Entry 9CH3 (X-ray diffraction, 2.30 A resolution); this record covers chains C and D of the 4 polymer chains in the assembly.

Chain C:
Molecule: TP-methylase family protein
From: Shewanella oneidensis
Reference sequence: Q8EGW3 (Q8EGW3_SHEON); residues 1-263 here = UniProt positions 1-263
Sequence (263 residues; each row starts with the number of its first residue):
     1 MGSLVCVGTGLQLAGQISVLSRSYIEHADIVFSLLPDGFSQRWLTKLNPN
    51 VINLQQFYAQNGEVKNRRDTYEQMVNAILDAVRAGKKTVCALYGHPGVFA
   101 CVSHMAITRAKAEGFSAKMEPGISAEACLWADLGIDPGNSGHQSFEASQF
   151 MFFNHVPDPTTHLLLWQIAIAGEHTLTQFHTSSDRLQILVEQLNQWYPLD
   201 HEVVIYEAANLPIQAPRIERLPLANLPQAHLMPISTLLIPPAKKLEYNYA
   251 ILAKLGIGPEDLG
Not modelled in the structure: 1
Ion coordination: Zn2+: Glu126, His142 (shared with 1 residue of chain A)
Small-molecule neighbours: S-adenosylhomocysteine (SAH): Leu11, Tyr93, Gly94, His95, Val98, Phe99, Ala100, Ile123, Ser124, Ala125, Trp166, Gln167, Tyr206, Glu207, Ala208, Asn210, Pro233, Ile234, Ser235, Thr236

Chain D:
Molecule: Extradiol ring-cleavage dioxygenase LigAB LigA subunit domain-containing protein
From: Shewanella oneidensis
Reference sequence: Q8EGW2 (Q8EGW2_SHEON); numbering as in UniProt (aligned over 1-71)
Sequence (78 residues; numbered -6 to 71; the number before each row is that of its first residue; numbers below 1 keep their minus sign (Met-6 is residue -6)):
    -6 MHHHHHHMSGLSDFFTQLGQDAQLMEDYKQNPEAVMRAHGLTDEQINAVM
    44 TGDMEKLKTLSGDSSYQSYDVISHGNGD
Not modelled in the structure: -6 to 3, 53-62, 69-71
Differences from the reference sequence: initiating methionine (-6); expression tag (-5 to 0); engineered mutation Asp63 (Leu in Q8EGW2)

How chain C and chain D interact:
Pairs across the interface - 43 pairs, chain C then chain D:
  Leu13(C) with Phe8(D), hydrophobic; Thr9(D); Gly12(D)
  Ala14(C) with Thr9(D); Gln13(D)
  Gly15(C) with Gly12(D)
  Arg22(C) with Gln13(D)
  Asp37(C) with Lys51(D)
  Phe39(C) with Ser5(D); Phe8(D), hydrophobic; Leu50(D); Lys51(D)
  Arg42(C) with Ser5(D)
  Trp43(C) with Thr9(D)
  Tyr58(C) with Val64(D), hydrogen bond (side chain-backbone)
  Arg67(C) with Val64(D)
  Arg68(C) with His67(D), hydrogen bond
  Tyr71(C) with Val64(D), hydrogen bond (side chain-backbone); Ile65(D), hydrogen bond (side chain-backbone); Ser66(D); His67(D)
  Leu92(C) with Ile65(D), hydrophobic
  Tyr93(C) with Asp63(D), hydrogen bond (side chain-backbone)
  Phe99(C) with Ile65(D); Ser66(D), hydrogen bond (backbone-side chain)
  Ala100(C) with Ile65(D), hydrophobic
  Cys101(C) with Ile65(D), hydrogen bond (side chain-backbone)
  Val102(C) with Ile65(D), hydrophobic
  Gln149(C) with Gly68(D)
  Gln167(C) with Val64(D); Ser66(D), hydrogen bond (side chain-backbone)
  Leu176(C) with His67(D)
  Pro212(C) with Phe8(D); Leu11(D), hydrophobic; Met18(D), hydrophobic
  Ile213(C) with Phe8(D), hydrophobic; Leu11(D), hydrophobic; Tyr21(D); Val42(D), hydrophobic; Met47(D), hydrophobic
  Gln214(C) with Met47(D)
  Pro233(C) with Asp63(D)
  Ile234(C) with Asp63(D)
Other interface residues (no listed pair), chain C (31 interface residues in all): Pro36, Glu146, Phe153, Ile170, Leu211
Other interface residues (no listed pair), chain D (19 interface residues in all): Phe7

Summary:
31 residues of chain C face 19 of chain D across their interface, with 8 hydrogen bonds. Polar contacts
include Tyr58(C)-Val64(D), Arg68(C)-His67(D) and Tyr71(C)-Val64(D). Ligands of chain C:
S-adenosylhomocysteine. Glu126(C) and His142(C) form the Zn2+ site.
Here chain C is TP-methylase family protein and chain D is Extradiol ring-cleavage dioxygenase LigAB LigA
subunit domain-containing protein, both from Shewanella oneidensis. Entry 9CH3 (Structure of the
alpha-N-methyltransferase (SonM) and RiPP precursor (SonA-L63D) heteromeric complex (bound to SAH)) was
determined by X-ray diffraction together with 9CGW, 9CH0, 9CH1, 9CH2, 9CH5, 9CH7, 9CHI and 9CHK from the same
study.
